PDB entry 4J3F | X-ray diffraction, 1.85 A resolution | chains A and B

Chain A (and B):
Protein: Enoyl-[acyl-carrier-protein] reductase [NADH]
Source organism: Francisella tularensis subsp. tularensis
Notes: EC 1.3.1.9; chain B of this document is another copy of the same molecule, construct and numbering; everything in this record applies to it too
Reference sequence: Q5NGQ3 (Q5NGQ3_FRATT); numbering as in UniProt (aligned over 1-260)
Sequence (280 residues; row label = number of the first residue in the row; numbers below 1 keep their minus sign (Met-19 is residue -19)):
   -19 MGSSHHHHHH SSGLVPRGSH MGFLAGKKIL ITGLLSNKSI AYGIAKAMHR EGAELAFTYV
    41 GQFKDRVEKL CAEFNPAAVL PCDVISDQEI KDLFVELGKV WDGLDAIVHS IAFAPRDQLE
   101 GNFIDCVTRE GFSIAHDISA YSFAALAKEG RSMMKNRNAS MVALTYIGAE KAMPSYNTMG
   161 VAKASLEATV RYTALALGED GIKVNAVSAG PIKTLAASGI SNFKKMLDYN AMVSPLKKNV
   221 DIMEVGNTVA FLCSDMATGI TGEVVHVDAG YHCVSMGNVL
Unresolved in the structure: -19 to 1
Sequence notes: expression tag (-19 to 0)
Ligand contacts:
  - 1JT (1-(4-methoxy-3-methylbenzyl)-5,6,7,8-tetrahydro-1H-naphtho[2,3-d]imidazole): Ala92, Phe93, Ala94, Leu99, Tyr146, Met153, Pro154, Ser155, Tyr156, Met159, Lys163, Ala196, Ile200, Phe203, Met206
  - NAD (nicotinamide-adenine-dinucleotide): Gly13, Leu14, Leu15, Ser19, Ile20, Ala21, Val40, Cys62, Asp63, Val64, Ile65, Ser90, Ile91, Ala92, Phe93, Ile118, Leu144, Thr145, Tyr146, Tyr156, Lys163, Ala189, Gly190, Pro191, Ile192, Thr194, Leu195, Ala196, Phe203
Reported in the primary citation:
  - binding site for 1JT: Phe93, Ala94, Leu99, Tyr146, Pro154, Ser155, Tyr156, Ile200, Met206

How chain A and chain B interact:
Contacting residue pairs (66):
  Phe3(A) - Met236(B)  hydrophobic
  Arg30(A) - Met236(B)
  Ala174(A) - Pro215(B)
  Gly178(A) - Pro215(B)
  Gly178(A) - Leu216(B)
  Glu179(A) - Pro215(B)
  Gly181(A) - Leu216(B)
  Ile182(A) - Leu216(B)
  Pro215(A) - Ala174(B)
  Pro215(A) - Gly178(B)
  Pro215(A) - Glu179(B)
  Pro215(A) - Thr241(B)
  Leu216(A) - Gly178(B)
  Leu216(A) - Gly181(B)
  Leu216(A) - Ile182(B)
  Leu216(A) - Thr238(B)
  Leu216(A) - Thr241(B)
  Lys218(A) - Thr238(B)  hydrogen bond (side chain-backbone)
  Glu224(A) - Met236(B)
  Glu224(A) - Thr238(B)  hydrogen bond
  Glu224(A) - Gly239(B)  hydrogen bond (side chain-backbone)
  Asn227(A) - Met236(B)
  Thr228(A) - Phe231(B)
  Thr228(A) - Ile240(B)
  Phe231(A) - Thr228(B)
  Phe231(A) - Phe231(B)  hydrophobic
  Met236(A) - Phe3(B)  hydrophobic
  Met236(A) - Arg30(B)
  Met236(A) - Glu224(B)
  Met236(A) - Asn227(B)
  Thr238(A) - Leu216(B)
  Thr238(A) - Lys218(B)  hydrogen bond (backbone-side chain)
  Thr238(A) - Glu224(B)  hydrogen bond
  Gly239(A) - Val220(B)
  Gly239(A) - Glu224(B)
  Gly239(A) - Val247(B)
  Gly239(A) - Asp248(B)  hydrogen bond (backbone-backbone)
  Gly239(A) - Ala249(B)  hydrogen bond (backbone-backbone)
  Ile240(A) - Thr228(B)
  Ile240(A) - His246(B)
  Ile240(A) - Val247(B)  hydrophobic
  Thr241(A) - Pro215(B)
  Thr241(A) - Leu216(B)
  Thr241(A) - Ala249(B)
  Thr241(A) - Gly250(B)
  Thr241(A) - His252(B)  hydrogen bond (backbone-side chain)
  Gly242(A) - His252(B)
  Gly242(A) - Cys253(B)
  Glu243(A) - Val244(B)
  Glu243(A) - Val245(B)
  Glu243(A) - His246(B)  salt bridge
  Glu243(A) - His252(B)
  Val244(A) - Glu243(B)
  Val245(A) - Glu243(B)
  His246(A) - Ile240(B)
  His246(A) - Glu243(B)  salt bridge
  Val247(A) - Gly239(B)
  Val247(A) - Ile240(B)  hydrophobic
  Asp248(A) - Gly239(B)  hydrogen bond (backbone-backbone)
  Ala249(A) - Gly239(B)  hydrogen bond (backbone-backbone)
  Ala249(A) - Thr241(B)
  Gly250(A) - Thr241(B)
  His252(A) - Thr241(B)  hydrogen bond (side chain-backbone)
  His252(A) - Gly242(B)
  His252(A) - Glu243(B)
  Cys253(A) - Gly242(B)
Interface residues without a listed pair, chain A (35 interface residues in all): Arg171, Leu175, Lys183, Val220, Val254
Interface residues without a listed pair, chain B (35 interface residues in all): Arg171, Leu175, Lys183, Val254

Overview:
The chain A/chain B interface involves 35 residues from each chain; the contacts include 11 hydrogen bonds and
2 salt bridges. Polar contacts include Glu243(A)-His246(B), Lys218(A)-Thr238(B) and Glu224(A)-Thr238(B). Chain
A binds compound 1JT and NAD. The paper reports a binding site for 1JT at Phe93(A), Ala94(A) and Leu99(A)
among others.
Both chains are Enoyl-[acyl-carrier-protein] reductase [NADH] (Francisella tularensis subsp. tularensis).
Entry 4J3F (Crystal Structure of FabI from F. tularensis in complex with novel inhibitors based on the
benzimidazole ...) was determined by X-ray diffraction together with 4J1N and 4J4T from the same study.
